6YVU - chains C and D of the 4 polymer chains in the assembly; structure by electron microscopy, 7.50 A resolution (low resolution: residue-level contacts below are approximate; hydrogen-bond / salt-bridge calls are withheld).

[Chain C]
Name: Condensin complex subunit 2, Brn1
Organism: Saccharomyces cerevisiae (strain ATCC 204508 / S288c)
UniProt: P38170 (CND2_YEAST); the author numbering skips numbers that UniProt does not, so the offset changes along the chain: 1-747 = UniProt 1-747; 2245-2251 = UniProt 748-754
Chain sequence (773 residues; numbered 1 to 2271; 1498 numbers in that range are skipped by the numbering (no residue carries them; nothing is unmodelled there); the number before each row is that of its first residue; X marks 19 residues of unknown identity (built as UNK)):
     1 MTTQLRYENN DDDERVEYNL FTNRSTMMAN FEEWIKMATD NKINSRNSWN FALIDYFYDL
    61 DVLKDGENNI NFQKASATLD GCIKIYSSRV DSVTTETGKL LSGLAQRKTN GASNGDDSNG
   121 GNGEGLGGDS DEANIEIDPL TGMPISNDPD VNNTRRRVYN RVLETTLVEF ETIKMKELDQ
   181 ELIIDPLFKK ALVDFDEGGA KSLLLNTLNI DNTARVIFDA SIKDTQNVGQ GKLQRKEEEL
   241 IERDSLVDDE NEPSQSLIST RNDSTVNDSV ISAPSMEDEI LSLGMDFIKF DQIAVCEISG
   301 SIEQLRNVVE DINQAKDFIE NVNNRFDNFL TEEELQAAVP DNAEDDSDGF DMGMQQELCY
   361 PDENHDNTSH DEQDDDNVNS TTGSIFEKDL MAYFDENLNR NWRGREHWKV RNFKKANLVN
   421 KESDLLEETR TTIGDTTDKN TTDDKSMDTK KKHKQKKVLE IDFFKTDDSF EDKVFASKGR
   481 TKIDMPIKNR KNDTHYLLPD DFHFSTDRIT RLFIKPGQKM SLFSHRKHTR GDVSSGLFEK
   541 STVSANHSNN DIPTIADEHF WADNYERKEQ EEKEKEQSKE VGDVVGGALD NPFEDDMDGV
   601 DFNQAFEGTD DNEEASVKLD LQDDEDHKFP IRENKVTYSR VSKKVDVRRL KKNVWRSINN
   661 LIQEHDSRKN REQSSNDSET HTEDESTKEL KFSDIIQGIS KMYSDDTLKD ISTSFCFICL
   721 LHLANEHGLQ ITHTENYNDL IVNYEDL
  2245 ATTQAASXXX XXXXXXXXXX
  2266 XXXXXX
Not modelled in the structure: 1-24, 109-165, 175-183, 196-198, 221-642, 669-684, 2245-2251
UniProt features mapped onto this chain:
  - modified residue (Phosphoserine): Ser245, Ser548

[Chain D]
Name: Condensin complex subunit 1, Ycs4
Organism: Saccharomyces cerevisiae (strain ATCC 204508 / S288c)
UniProt: Q06156 (CND1_YEAST); numbering as in UniProt; present here: 1-910, 913-1149
Chain sequence (1185 residues; each row starts with the number of its first residue; note: 11 numbers in that range are skipped by the numbering (no residue carries them; nothing is unmodelled there); a row labelled like 1149A-1149Z holds insertion residues (1149A, then the next letters in order); X marks 9 residues of unknown identity (built as UNK)):
     1 MSGFSLSEYL TKFQTTDRES YPRLQDPSRE LNVIIDQLAV SPEQIDASPD SLEALIDLCH
    61 DFPHLTPKLQ TQLSYLISSS LSNLSKDIKA NLSSNVNFTE IGGLIPQWKR HLEEYGYLIQ
   121 VLLTFLQDEL HKVSSQSTNL NRSAKNSKND SANVELFKRD CNQMENLLES ITKLLEINLS
   181 KIFQTTPEKD LFIGLFTRPL FVLLEIEPVT KVSSLKMFIQ RILAMCVKNH GQSSSIQSSL
   241 MTNLTYFLHL SVFNAELLKL LNDEYNYPQL TEDILKEIST RVFNAKDTTG PKAISNFLIK
   301 LSELSPGIML RQMNLVITLL NNSSITLRCS VVEACGNIVA ELAQDPQTME HYKQQIAVLI
   361 ELLEERFQDS NPYVRTKAIQ GCSKICDLSS KFNKSKAKFT SLAVRSLQDR SSLVRRNSVK
   421 LLSKLLLKHP FKAIHGSQLR LSEWEEYLKG SESQLNSTLK KVESQETLND TIERSLIEEE
   481 VEQDEGQCRT ELEGSFNKSA ELSRIENEVE NINATNTSVL MKLKLMIVYY KDAISFIKEI
   541 HKSIELISNL LFSKNRNEVL ESMDFLVLAD AFDIELSEFG IKKMLHLVWM KGTNDEGTSI
   601 SVHLIECYKQ LFLTAPDSCN MQEKAAHIAK NLINLSIGAS IADLASLEQL LGMMYEQKLI
   661 DQHVINILWA IYNSASKASM QKEQNVNNRD SEKGFSKEQI HGSIIILGML SLADNEIALK
   721 GLESLLNIGL GAVGLKDLTL CRYSCLALER MVPKRSTIIT KAINQELEDV AVKKLYAIII
   781 NYTKDNEYYP MCEQALSALF TISSKPDILA TDLIREKTMM TFGKPEEEDS ILSLEQSSRV
   841 VSLSQLLFIV GQVAIKTLVY LEKCEAEFKK RKIEAETRNG KVKNQGADVT NTTQDNGGDK
   901 ELEMIGGTNE
  910A D
   911 D
   913 FTDAIQFVKE NELLFGEKSI LGKFCPIVEE IVSNSSRFSD PMLQRTATLC LEKLMCLSSK
   973 YCEKSLPLLI TVMEKSPDPT IRSNAVLGLG DMAVCFNNLV DENTDYLYRR LHDENLMVQR
  1033 TCLMTVTFLI LAGQVKVKGQ LGEMAKCLDN PDQGISDMCR LFFTELASKD NAIYNGFIDI
  1093 FSNLSSDDLL GKESFKKIIK FLLTFIDKER HQKQLNEKLV GRLRKCETQK QWDDIAF
1149A-1149Z VLNNLPYKNEDVTALLEQGFKVVSAK
 1150A E
  1160 XXXXXXXXX
Not modelled in the structure: 1-4, 14-28, 38-47, 61-78, 101-102, 127-162, 179-186, 205-215, 458-516, 553-554, 590-599, 678-693, 754-764, 821-839, 874-898, 910A, 924-953, 1008-1011, 1047-1050, 1081-1087, 1149A-1149Z, 1150A
UniProt features mapped onto this chain:
  - modified residue (Phosphoserine): Ser464, Ser475

[How chain C and chain D interact]
Residue-residue contacts (54; chain C residue first):
  Thr166(C) with Glu365(D); Gln368(D); Asp369(D); Ser370(D)
  Leu167(C) with Gln368(D); Asp369(D); Ser370(D)
  Phe170(C) with Arg405(D); Ser406(D); Gln408(D)
  Thr172(C) with Arg410(D)
  Ile173(C) with Arg375(D); Asp409(D); Arg410(D)
  Lys174(C) with Gln408(D)
  Ile184(C) with Trp589(D)
  Pro186(C) with Ser646(D)
  Phe188(C) with Met1036(D); Thr1039(D); Phe1040(D)
  Ala191(C) with Phe1040(D)
  Leu192(C) with Phe1040(D); Leu1043(D)
  Phe195(C) with Ala1044(D)
  Lys201(C) with Tyr860(D)
  Leu203(C) with Asp1003(D); Val1006(D)
  Leu204(C) with Asp1003(D); Phe1040(D)
  Leu205(C) with Lys856(D); Tyr860(D); Lys965(D); Asp1003(D)
  Asn206(C) with Tyr860(D)
  Asn209(C) with Ile641(D); Arg742(D)
  Ile210(C) with Pro790(D); Glu793(D)
  Asn212(C) with Asn786(D); Pro790(D)
  Thr213(C) with Arg957(D)
  Ala214(C) with Thr958(D); Leu961(D); Asn996(D)
  Arg215(C) with Thr992(D); Met1029(D)
  Val216(C) with Asn996(D); Leu999(D)
  Ile217(C) with Ile641(D)
  Phe218(C) with Leu999(D); Met1036(D); Thr1037(D)
  Asp219(C) with Arg1032(D); Thr1033(D)
Interface residues without a listed pair, chain C (29 interface residues in all): Asp185, Asp211
Interface residues without a listed pair, chain D (47 interface residues in all): Tyr789, Lys805, Asp807, Arg815, Val840, Val841, Lys863, Cys864, Ile917, Leu1073

[Summary]
Chain C and chain D form an interface of 29 and 47 residues respectively.
Chain C is Condensin complex subunit 2, Brn1 and chain D is Condensin complex subunit 1, Ycs4, both from
Saccharomyces cerevisiae (strain ATCC 204508 / S288c); the structure, Condensin complex from S.cerevisiae
ATP-free apo non-engaged state, was determined by electron microscopy (same publication as 6YVD and 6YVV).
